PDB entry 8WA0 | electron microscopy, 2.70 A resolution | chains c and F of the 22 polymer chains in the assembly

[Chain c]
Protein: DNA-directed RNA polymerase subunit beta''
Source organism: Nicotiana tabacum
Reference sequence: P38550 (RPOC2_TOBAC); residues 1-1388 here correspond to UniProt positions 5-1392 (UniProt number = residue number + 4)
Chain sequence (1388 residues; each row starts with the number of its first residue):
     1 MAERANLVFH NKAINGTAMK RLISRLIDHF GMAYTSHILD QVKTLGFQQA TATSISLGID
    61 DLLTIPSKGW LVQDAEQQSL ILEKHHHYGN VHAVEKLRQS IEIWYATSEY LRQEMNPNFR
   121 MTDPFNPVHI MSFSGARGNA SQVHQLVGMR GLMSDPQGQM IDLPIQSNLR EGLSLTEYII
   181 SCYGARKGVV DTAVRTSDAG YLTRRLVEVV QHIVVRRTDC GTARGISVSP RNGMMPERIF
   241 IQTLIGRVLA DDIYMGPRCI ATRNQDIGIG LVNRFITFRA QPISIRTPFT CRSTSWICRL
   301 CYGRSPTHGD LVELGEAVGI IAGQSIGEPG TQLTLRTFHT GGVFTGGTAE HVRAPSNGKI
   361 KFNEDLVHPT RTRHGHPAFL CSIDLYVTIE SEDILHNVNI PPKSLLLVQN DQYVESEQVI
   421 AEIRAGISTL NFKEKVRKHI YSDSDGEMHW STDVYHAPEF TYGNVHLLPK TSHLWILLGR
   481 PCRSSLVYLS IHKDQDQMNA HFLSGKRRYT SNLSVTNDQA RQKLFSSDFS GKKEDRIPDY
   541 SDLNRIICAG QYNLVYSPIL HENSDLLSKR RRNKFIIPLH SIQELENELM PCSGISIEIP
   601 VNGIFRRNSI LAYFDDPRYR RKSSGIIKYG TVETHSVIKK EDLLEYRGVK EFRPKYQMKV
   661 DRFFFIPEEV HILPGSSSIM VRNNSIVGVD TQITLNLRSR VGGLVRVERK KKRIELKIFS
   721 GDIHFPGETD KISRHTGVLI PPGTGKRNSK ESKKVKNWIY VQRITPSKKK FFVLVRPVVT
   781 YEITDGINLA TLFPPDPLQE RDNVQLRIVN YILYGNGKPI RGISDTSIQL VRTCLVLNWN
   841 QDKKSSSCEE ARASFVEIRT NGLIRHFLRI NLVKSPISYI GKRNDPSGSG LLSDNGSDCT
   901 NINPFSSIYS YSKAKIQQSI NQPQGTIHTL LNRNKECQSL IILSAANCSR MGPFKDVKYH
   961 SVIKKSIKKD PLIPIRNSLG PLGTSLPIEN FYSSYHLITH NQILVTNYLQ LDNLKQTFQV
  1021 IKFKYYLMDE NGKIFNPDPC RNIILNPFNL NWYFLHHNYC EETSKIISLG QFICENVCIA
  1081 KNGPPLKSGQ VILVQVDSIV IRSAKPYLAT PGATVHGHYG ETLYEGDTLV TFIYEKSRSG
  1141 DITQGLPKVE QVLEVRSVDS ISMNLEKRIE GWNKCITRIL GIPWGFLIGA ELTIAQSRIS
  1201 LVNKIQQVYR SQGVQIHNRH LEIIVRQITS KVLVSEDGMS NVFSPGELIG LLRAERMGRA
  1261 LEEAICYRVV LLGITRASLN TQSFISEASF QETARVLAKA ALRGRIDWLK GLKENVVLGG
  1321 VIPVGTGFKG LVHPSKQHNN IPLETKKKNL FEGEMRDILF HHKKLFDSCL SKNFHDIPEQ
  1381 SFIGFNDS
Disordered / not traced: 1-5, 333-348, 500-556, 581-594, 629-660, 956-977, 1137-1144, 1331-1388

[Chain F]
Protein: Protein PLASTID TRANSCRIPTIONALLY ACTIVE 10-like
Source organism: Nicotiana tabacum
Reference sequence: A0A1S3YXM6 (A0A1S3YXM6_TOBAC); residue numbers follow UniProt; this construct covers 1-682
Chain sequence (682 residues; numbered 1 to 682; the number before each row is that of its first residue):
     1 MQTLQSSSLF FTFPSSKTLL KPQSSKFSSF SLFPSSLSKP SRPLTLHCFS SDEFPVGDDD
    61 AFLEAFGPKE KESEEEARRK NWVDRGWAPW EEILSPEANF ARKSLNEGEE VALQSPEAIE
   121 AFKMLSPNYR KKKISDMGIT EDEYYAKQFE IKGEIPEPLS TMWAGPLVVR HVPPRDWPPR
   181 GWEVDKKELE FIRETHKLQS VRVDYDKVEE MVKMETDDMG LDRYKMFLKQ YNEWVAANKD
   241 RLEKESYKYD QDYYPGRRKR GKDYQDGMYE LPFYYPGQIC AGKVTAIHLY QGAFVDIGGV
   301 HDGWVPIKRN DWYWIRHHIK VGMHVIVEIL AKRDPYRFRF PIEMRFIDPN IDHLIFNRFD
   361 FAPIFHRDED TNLDELRRDC GRQPLPRKDP GVKVEEEPLL SNHPYVDKLW QIHNAEQMIL
   421 DDMEANPVKY KGKNLTELTD DEDFDEENRI EYSKAYYKKA LLPKMITKVS VKELDLEAAF
   481 AERQHHNKLR MEAQERGEVY KIPKLRRNIE MDEYDFIHWR RSLEEREAML RDISCRRALG
   541 LPLEEPGRYV DPSAFGKDQY DPDSPLYRYD YWGEPKNSEK SKQERMTDVH NKSIVGKGTV
   601 WYEMAYEDAV KERMQMEAQG IVRELYDEDS DSDEVGTDDD DDDEEDFDYS ILGDPSANVS
   661 NQPYVNGTES RLSDEGMFED KS
Disordered / not traced: 1-71, 616-682

[How chain c and chain F interact]
Residue-residue contacts (272; chain c residue first):
  His-85(c) / Glu-97(F)  salt bridge
  Asn-90(c) / Ser-95(F)
  Asn-90(c) / Glu-97(F)
  Asn-90(c) / Ala-98(F)
  Glu-95(c) / Glu-109(F)
  Pro-369(c) / Ala-112(F)
  Pro-369(c) / Leu-113(F)  hydrogen bond (backbone-backbone)
  Thr-370(c) / Glu-110(F)
  Thr-370(c) / Val-111(F)  hydrogen bond (side chain-backbone)
  Arg-371(c) / Ser-104(F)
  Arg-371(c) / Leu-105(F)
  Arg-371(c) / Glu-109(F)
  Arg-371(c) / Glu-110(F)
  Thr-372(c) / Glu-109(F)
  Thr-372(c) / Glu-110(F)
  Arg-373(c) / Glu-109(F)
  Arg-373(c) / Glu-110(F)  salt bridge
  Ala-378(c) / Phe-122(F)
  Phe-379(c) / Phe-122(F)  hydrophobic
  Leu-405(c) / Glu-110(F)
  Arg-424(c) / Glu-110(F)  salt bridge
  His-449(c) / Ala-88(F)
  His-449(c) / Trp-90(F)
  Trp-450(c) / Trp-87(F)  hydrogen bond (backbone-side chain)
  Ser-451(c) / Trp-87(F)  hydrogen bond (backbone-side chain)
  Ser-451(c) / Pro-89(F)
  Ser-451(c) / Trp-90(F)
  Ser-451(c) / Glu-92(F)  hydrogen bond
  Asp-453(c) / Arg-102(F)  salt bridge
  Tyr-455(c) / Glu-74(F)
  His-456(c) / Glu-74(F)  hydrogen bond (backbone-side chain)
  His-456(c) / Ala-77(F)
  His-456(c) / Arg-78(F)
  His-456(c) / Asn-81(F)  hydrogen bond
  His-456(c) / Trp-87(F)
  Ala-457(c) / Glu-72(F)
  Ala-457(c) / Glu-74(F)  hydrogen bond (backbone-side chain)
  Pro-458(c) / Glu-72(F)
  Lys-470(c) / Asn-106(F)
  Thr-471(c) / Arg-102(F)
  Thr-471(c) / Leu-105(F)
  Thr-471(c) / Asn-106(F)  hydrogen bond (backbone-side chain)
  Ser-472(c) / Arg-102(F)
  His-473(c) / Arg-102(F)
  Trp-475(c) / Glu-92(F)  hydrogen bond
  Ser-490(c) / Gln-383(F)
  Ile-491(c) / His-366(F)  hydrogen bond (backbone-side chain)
  Ile-491(c) / Leu-373(F)  hydrophobic
  Ile-491(c) / Arg-382(F)
  His-492(c) / His-366(F)
  Lys-493(c) / Phe-361(F)
  Lys-493(c) / Arg-382(F)
  Asp-494(c) / Arg-309(F)  salt bridge
  Gln-495(c) / Tyr-290(F)
  Gln-495(c) / Gln-291(F)  hydrogen bond
  Gln-495(c) / Arg-339(F)  hydrogen bond (backbone-side chain)
  Gln-495(c) / Phe-359(F)
  Gln-495(c) / Pro-363(F)
  Asp-496(c) / Pro-363(F)
  Asp-496(c) / Ile-364(F)
  Asp-496(c) / His-366(F)  salt bridge
  Asp-496(c) / Arg-382(F)  salt bridge
  Gln-497(c) / Ile-364(F)  hydrogen bond (backbone-backbone)
  Gln-497(c) / Phe-365(F)
  Gln-497(c) / His-366(F)  hydrogen bond (backbone-backbone)
  Asn-499(c) / His-366(F)  hydrogen bond (backbone-backbone)
  Ile-559(c) / Asp-421(F)
  Leu-560(c) / Arg-490(F)
  His-561(c) / Arg-490(F)
  Asn-563(c) / Lys-501(F)  hydrogen bond
  Leu-566(c) / Asn-414(F)
  Leu-567(c) / Trp-410(F)
  Leu-567(c) / Asn-414(F)
  Ser-568(c) / Trp-410(F)
  Lys-569(c) / Trp-410(F)
  Asn-608(c) / His-590(F)  hydrogen bond (backbone-side chain)
  Ser-609(c) / His-590(F)
  Ile-610(c) / His-590(F)
  Ile-783(c) / Trp-601(F)
  Thr-791(c) / Tyr-606(F)
  Leu-792(c) / Tyr-606(F)  hydrogen bond (backbone-side chain)
  Phe-793(c) / Tyr-606(F)  hydrogen bond (backbone-side chain)
  Pro-795(c) / Lys-504(F)  hydrogen bond (backbone-side chain)
  Pro-797(c) / Asp-512(F)
  Leu-798(c) / Asp-515(F)
  Glu-800(c) / Asn-402(F)
  Leu-806(c) / Ala-605(F)
  Leu-806(c) / Tyr-606(F)
  Arg-807(c) / Glu-603(F)
  Arg-807(c) / Met-604(F)
  Ile-808(c) / Tyr-602(F)
  Ile-808(c) / Glu-603(F)
  Ile-808(c) / Met-604(F)  hydrogen bond (backbone-backbone)
  Val-809(c) / Tyr-602(F)
  Asn-810(c) / Val-600(F)
  Asn-810(c) / Trp-601(F)  hydrogen bond (backbone-backbone)
  Asn-810(c) / Tyr-602(F)  hydrogen bond (backbone-backbone)
  Tyr-811(c) / Gly-598(F)
  Tyr-811(c) / Thr-599(F)
  Tyr-811(c) / Val-600(F)  hydrophobic
  Tyr-811(c) / Trp-601(F)
  Ile-812(c) / Gly-598(F)
  Ile-812(c) / Thr-599(F)  hydrogen bond (backbone-backbone)
  Leu-813(c) / Gly-596(F)
  Ser-854(c) / Pro-463(F)
  Phe-855(c) / Pro-463(F)  hydrogen bond (backbone-backbone)
  Phe-855(c) / Lys-464(F)
  Phe-855(c) / Met-465(F)  hydrogen bond (backbone-backbone)
  Val-856(c) / Met-465(F)
  Glu-857(c) / Met-465(F)  hydrogen bond (backbone-backbone)
  Glu-857(c) / Ile-466(F)
  Glu-857(c) / Thr-467(F)  hydrogen bond (backbone-backbone)
  Ile-858(c) / Gln-411(F)
  Ile-858(c) / Thr-467(F)
  Arg-859(c) / Thr-467(F)  hydrogen bond (backbone-backbone)
  Arg-859(c) / Lys-468(F)
  Arg-859(c) / Val-469(F)  hydrogen bond (backbone-backbone)
  Thr-860(c) / Ile-419(F)
  Asn-861(c) / Asp-440(F)
  Arg-865(c) / Met-418(F)
  Arg-883(c) / Glu-397(F)  salt bridge
  Arg-883(c) / Leu-400(F)
  His-928(c) / Tyr-290(F)
  His-928(c) / Arg-309(F)  hydrogen bond
  Thr-929(c) / Arg-309(F)  hydrogen bond (backbone-side chain)
  Leu-931(c) / Asp-84(F)
  Leu-931(c) / Arg-309(F)
  Asn-932(c) / Asp-84(F)
  Asn-932(c) / Arg-85(F)
  Leu-979(c) / Tyr-269(F)
  Leu-979(c) / Ala-281(F)
  Leu-979(c) / Ile-297(F)
  Leu-979(c) / Gly-298(F)
  Gly-980(c) / Cys-280(F)
  Gly-980(c) / Ala-281(F)  hydrogen bond (backbone-backbone)
  Gly-980(c) / Ile-297(F)
  Pro-981(c) / His-171(F)
  Pro-981(c) / Tyr-274(F)  hydrophobic
  Pro-981(c) / Gln-278(F)
  Pro-981(c) / Ile-279(F)
  Pro-981(c) / Cys-280(F)  hydrophobic
  Leu-982(c) / Val-169(F)
  Leu-982(c) / His-171(F)  hydrogen bond (backbone-side chain)
  Leu-982(c) / Ile-279(F)  hydrogen bond (backbone-backbone)
  Gly-983(c) / Gln-278(F)
  Gly-983(c) / Ile-279(F)  hydrogen bond (backbone-backbone)
  Thr-984(c) / Val-169(F)
  Thr-984(c) / Arg-170(F)  hydrogen bond (backbone-backbone)
  Thr-984(c) / Val-172(F)
  Thr-984(c) / Gly-277(F)
  Thr-984(c) / Gln-278(F)
  Ser-985(c) / Leu-167(F)
  Ser-985(c) / Val-168(F)
  Leu-986(c) / Val-168(F)  hydrogen bond (backbone-backbone)
  Leu-986(c) / Tyr-205(F)
  Pro-987(c) / Gln-199(F)
  Pro-987(c) / Arg-202(F)
  Ile-988(c) / Arg-202(F)  hydrogen bond (backbone-side chain)
  Ile-988(c) / Val-203(F)
  Ile-988(c) / Tyr-205(F)
  Glu-989(c) / Arg-202(F)
  Glu-989(c) / Val-203(F)  hydrogen bond (backbone-backbone)
  Glu-989(c) / Asp-204(F)
  Asn-990(c) / Asp-204(F)  hydrogen bond
  Tyr-995(c) / Ala-164(F)
  Tyr-995(c) / Gly-165(F)
  Tyr-995(c) / Tyr-205(F)  hydrophobic
  Leu-997(c) / Ala-164(F)
  Ile-998(c) / Trp-163(F)  hydrophobic
  Ile-998(c) / Ala-164(F)  hydrogen bond (backbone-backbone)
  Thr-999(c) / Met-162(F)  hydrogen bond (side chain-backbone)
  Thr-999(c) / Ile-347(F)
  Thr-999(c) / Asn-350(F)
  His-1000(c) / Met-162(F)  hydrogen bond (backbone-backbone)
  His-1000(c) / Ala-164(F)
  His-1000(c) / Asn-350(F)  hydrogen bond (backbone-side chain)
  Asn-1001(c) / Asn-350(F)
  Asn-1001(c) / Asp-352(F)  hydrogen bond
  Asn-1001(c) / His-353(F)  hydrogen bond
  Gln-1002(c) / Pro-158(F)
  Gln-1002(c) / Leu-159(F)
  Gln-1002(c) / Ser-160(F)
  Ile-1003(c) / His-353(F)
  Leu-1004(c) / Asp-352(F)
  Val-1020(c) / Trp-163(F)
  Val-1020(c) / Ala-164(F)
  Ile-1021(c) / Trp-163(F)
  Ile-1021(c) / Gly-165(F)
  Ile-1021(c) / Pro-166(F)
  Lys-1022(c) / Thr-161(F)  hydrogen bond
  Phe-1023(c) / Leu-167(F)  hydrophobic
  Lys-1024(c) / Leu-167(F)  hydrogen bond (backbone-backbone)
  Lys-1024(c) / Glu-209(F)  salt bridge
  Tyr-1025(c) / Leu-167(F)
  Tyr-1025(c) / Val-169(F)  hydrophobic
  Tyr-1025(c) / His-171(F)
  Tyr-1026(c) / Leu-167(F)  hydrogen bond (backbone-backbone)
  Tyr-1026(c) / Val-168(F)
  Tyr-1026(c) / Val-169(F)  hydrogen bond (backbone-backbone)
  Tyr-1026(c) / Glu-209(F)
  Tyr-1026(c) / Val-212(F)  hydrophobic
  Leu-1027(c) / Val-169(F)
  Leu-1027(c) / Arg-170(F)
  Leu-1027(c) / His-171(F)
  Met-1028(c) / Val-169(F)  hydrogen bond (backbone-backbone)
  Met-1028(c) / Arg-170(F)
  Met-1028(c) / Val-203(F)  hydrophobic
  Asp-1029(c) / Leu-221(F)
  Glu-1030(c) / Arg-170(F)  salt bridge
  Glu-1030(c) / Thr-195(F)  hydrogen bond
  Glu-1030(c) / Leu-198(F)
  Glu-1030(c) / Gly-220(F)
  Glu-1030(c) / Leu-221(F)
  Glu-1030(c) / Arg-223(F)  salt bridge
  Lys-1033(c) / Lys-213(F)
  Ile-1034(c) / Val-208(F)  hydrophobic
  Ile-1034(c) / Met-211(F)
  Ile-1034(c) / Val-212(F)
  Ile-1034(c) / Lys-213(F)  hydrogen bond (backbone-backbone)
  Phe-1035(c) / Lys-213(F)
  Phe-1035(c) / Glu-215(F)
  Phe-1035(c) / Asp-218(F)
  Phe-1035(c) / Met-219(F)  hydrophobic
  Asn-1036(c) / Lys-213(F)  hydrogen bond (backbone-backbone)
  Asn-1036(c) / Met-214(F)
  Pro-1037(c) / Met-214(F)
  Pro-1039(c) / Glu-209(F)
  Pro-1039(c) / Val-212(F)  hydrophobic
  Pro-1039(c) / Met-214(F)
  Leu-1045(c) / His-171(F)  hydrogen bond (backbone-side chain)
  Pro-1047(c) / Tyr-224(F)
  Pro-1047(c) / Leu-228(F)
  Pro-1047(c) / Phe-273(F)  hydrophobic
  Phe-1048(c) / Asn-232(F)
  Leu-1050(c) / Leu-228(F)  hydrophobic
  His-1056(c) / His-324(F)
  Tyr-1059(c) / His-324(F)
  Ile-1066(c) / Phe-149(F)
  Ile-1067(c) / Phe-149(F)  hydrophobic
  Leu-1069(c) / Trp-90(F)
  Leu-1069(c) / Ile-287(F)  hydrophobic
  Leu-1069(c) / Leu-289(F)  hydrophobic
  Leu-1069(c) / Trp-312(F)  hydrophobic
  Leu-1069(c) / Arg-316(F)  hydrogen bond (backbone-side chain)
  Gly-1070(c) / Trp-90(F)
  Gln-1071(c) / Glu-91(F)
  Gln-1071(c) / Ile-93(F)
  Phe-1072(c) / Glu-91(F)  hydrogen bond (backbone-backbone)
  Phe-1072(c) / Glu-92(F)
  Phe-1072(c) / Ile-93(F)  hydrogen bond (backbone-backbone)
  Ile-1073(c) / Ile-93(F)  hydrophobic
  Cys-1074(c) / Ile-93(F)  hydrogen bond (backbone-backbone)
  Cys-1074(c) / Leu-94(F)  hydrophobic
  Cys-1078(c) / Tyr-145(F)
  Ile-1079(c) / Tyr-145(F)
  Ile-1079(c) / Phe-149(F)  hydrophobic
  Ala-1080(c) / Tyr-145(F)  hydrophobic
  Gln-1090(c) / Trp-90(F)
  Gln-1090(c) / Leu-289(F)
  Ile-1092(c) / His-288(F)
  Ile-1092(c) / Leu-289(F)  hydrogen bond (backbone-backbone)
  Ile-1092(c) / Tyr-290(F)  hydrophobic
  Leu-1093(c) / Ile-287(F)
  Leu-1093(c) / His-288(F)
  Val-1094(c) / Ala-286(F)
  Val-1094(c) / Ile-287(F)  hydrogen bond (backbone-backbone)
  Gln-1095(c) / Thr-285(F)
  Arg-1102(c) / Tyr-290(F)  hydrogen bond
  His-1118(c) / Arg-85(F)
  Tyr-1119(c) / Arg-85(F)
  Tyr-1119(c) / Gly-86(F)
  Tyr-1119(c) / Trp-87(F)
Other interface residues (no listed pair), chain c (170 interface residues in all): His-92, His-368, Pro-377, Leu-380, Gln-409, Leu-486, Val-487, Met-498, Ile-576, Arg-606, Arg-607, Tyr-613, Ile-787, Ala-790, Asp-796, Ala-853, Leu-863, Ile-880, Thr-926, Ser-994, Val-1005, Gln-1019, Leu-1055, Glu-1061, Thr-1063, Glu-1075, Val-1077, Lys-1081, Val-1096, Leu-1108, Thr-1110, Pro-1111
Other interface residues (no listed pair), chain F (165 interface residues in all): Val-83, Phe-100, Ala-101, Leu-125, Ser-126, Gln-148, Glu-150, Val-201, Asp-206, Gly-282, Lys-283, Asp-296, Lys-308, Val-321, Gly-322, Asp-360, Pro-384, Leu-385, Pro-386, Pro-390, Ser-401, Leu-462, Tyr-500, Tyr-549, Lys-582, Met-586, Val-589, Ser-593, Glu-607

[Overview]
The interface between chain c and chain F involves 170 residues on one side and 165 on the other; the contacts
include 64 hydrogen bonds and 11 salt bridges. Polar contacts include His-85(c)/Glu-97(F),
Arg-373(c)/Glu-110(F) and Arg-424(c)/Glu-110(F).
Chain c is DNA-directed RNA polymerase subunit beta'' and chain F is Protein PLASTID TRANSCRIPTIONALLY ACTIVE
10-like, both from Nicotiana tabacum; the structure, The cryo-EM structure of the Nicotiana tabacum
PEP-PAP-TEC1, was determined by electron microscopy (same publication as 8W9Z and 8WA1).
